PDB entry 1TA4 | X-ray diffraction, 2.28 A resolution | chain A

# Chain A
Name: Aspartate-semialdehyde dehydrogenase
From: Haemophilus influenzae
Notes: EC 1.2.1.11
UniProt: P44801 (DHAS_HAEIN); numbering as in UniProt; present here: 1-40, 54-368
Sequence (371 residues; row label = number of the first residue in the row; note: 13 numbers in that range are skipped by the numbering (no residue carries them; nothing is unmodelled there); a row labelled like 40A-40N holds insertion residues (40A, then the next letters in order)):
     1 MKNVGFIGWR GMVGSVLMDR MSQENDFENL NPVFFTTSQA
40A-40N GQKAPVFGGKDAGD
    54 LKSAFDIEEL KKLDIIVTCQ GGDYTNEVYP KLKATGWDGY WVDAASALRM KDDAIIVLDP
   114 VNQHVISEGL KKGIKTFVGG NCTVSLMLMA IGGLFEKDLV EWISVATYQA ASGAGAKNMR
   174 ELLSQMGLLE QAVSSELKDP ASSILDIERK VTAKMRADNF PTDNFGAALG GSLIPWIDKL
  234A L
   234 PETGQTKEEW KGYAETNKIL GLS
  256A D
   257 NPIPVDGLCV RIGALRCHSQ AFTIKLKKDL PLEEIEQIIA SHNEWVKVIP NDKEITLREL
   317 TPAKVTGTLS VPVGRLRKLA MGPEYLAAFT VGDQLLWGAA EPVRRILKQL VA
Unresolved in the structure: 40A-40N
Swiss-Prot annotation at these positions:
  - binding site (NADP(+)): Arg-10 to Val-13, Thr-37, Ser-38
Residues lining bound ligands:
  - arsenate (ART), molecule 1: Ala-97, Ser-99, Arg-102, Asn-134, Cys-135, Lys-244
  - arsenate (ART), molecule 2: Ser-99, Asp-231, Lys-240, Lys-244

# Overview
Bound to chain A: arsenate. From UniProt: 6 NADP+-binding residues.
Chain A is Aspartate-semialdehyde dehydrogenase (Haemophilus influenzae); the structure, Crystal Structure Of
Aspartate-Semialdehyde Dehydrogenase From Haemophilus Influenzae with a Bound Arsenate, was determined by
X-ray diffraction together with 1TB4 from the same study.
